5T0Y - chains L and H; structure by X-ray diffraction, 3.01 A resolution.

[Chain L]
Name: 2A10 FAB fragment light chain
From: Mus musculus
Notes: antibody fragment or engineered binder
Amino-acid sequence (212 residues; row label = number of the first residue in the row; note: 20 numbers in that range are skipped by the numbering (no residue carries them; nothing is unmodelled there)):
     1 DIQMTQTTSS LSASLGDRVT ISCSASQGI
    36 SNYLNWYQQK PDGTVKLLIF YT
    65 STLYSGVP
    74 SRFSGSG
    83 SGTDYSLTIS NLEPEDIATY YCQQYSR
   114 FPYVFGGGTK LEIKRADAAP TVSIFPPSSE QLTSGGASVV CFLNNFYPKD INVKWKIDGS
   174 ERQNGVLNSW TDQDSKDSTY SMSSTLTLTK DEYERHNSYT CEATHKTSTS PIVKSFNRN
Cystine bridges: C23-C104, C154-C214

[Chain H]
Name: 2A10 FAB fragment heavy chain
From: Mus musculus
Notes: antibody fragment or engineered binder
Amino-acid sequence (217 residues; numbered 1 to 229; 12 numbers in that range are skipped by the numbering (no residue carries them; nothing is unmodelled there); the number before each row is that of its first residue):
     1 QIQLVQSGP
    11 ELKKPGETVK ISCKASGYTF
    35 TNYGINWVKQ APGKGLKWMG WINTI
    62 TEEPTFAEEF T
    74 GRFAFSLETS ASTAYLQINN LKNEDTATYF CARGSEF
   113 GRLVYWGQGA SVTVSSAKTT APSVYPLAPV CG
   147 TGSSVTLGCL VKGYFPEPVT LTWNSGSLSS GVHTFPAVLQ SDLYTLSSSV TVTSSTWPSQ
   207 SITCNVAHPA SSTKVDKKIE PRG
Cystine bridges: C23-C104, C155-C210

[Chain L / chain H interface]
Pairs across the interface - 77 pairs, chain L then chain H:
  D1(L) with E69(H)
  N40(L) with F110(H), hydrogen bond (side chain-backbone); G113(H), hydrogen bond (side chain-backbone); R114(H)
  Y42(L) with R114(H); L115(H), hydrogen bond (side chain-backbone); W118(H)
  Q44(L) with Q44(H), hydrogen bond
  G48(L) with F103(H)
  V50(L) with W118(H)
  L52(L) with R114(H)
  F55(L) with F110(H), hydrophobic; R114(H)
  Y68(L) with R114(H); V116(H); Y117(H)
  Y103(L) with Q44(H); G49(H); L50(H)
  Q105(L) with G113(H), hydrogen bond (side chain-backbone)
  Y107(L) with F110(H); G113(H)
  F114(L) with W52(H), hydrophobic; W55(H)
  P115(L) with W52(H), hydrophobic; A68(H), hydrophobic; E69(H)
  Y116(L) with W52(H); G113(H)
  F118(L) with V42(H), hydrophobic; L50(H); W52(H), hydrophobic; L115(H), hydrophobic
  S136(L) with T152(H)
  F138(L) with L139(H); A140(H); P141(H); T152(H)
  P139(L) with R228(H), hydrogen bond (backbone-side chain)
  P140(L) with R228(H)
  S141(L) with Y137(H); P138(H), hydrogen bond (side chain-backbone)
  E143(L) with Y137(H); P138(H); K223(H), salt bridge
  Q144(L) with Y137(H); K158(H)
  S147(L) with Y137(H), hydrogen bond
  S151(L) with L156(H); K158(H)
  V153(L) with L139(H), hydrophobic
  F155(L) with G154(H); F181(H), hydrophobic; S193(H); S194(H); S195(H)
  N157(L) with H179(H); F181(H); S195(H), hydrogen bond
  N158(L) with H179(H), hydrogen bond
  L180(L) with V184(H), hydrophobic; Q186(H)
  N181(L) with V184(H)
  S182(L) with F181(H); P182(H), hydrogen bond (side chain-backbone); V184(H)
  W183(L) with P182(H)
  T184(L) with T180(H); F181(H); P182(H)
  D187(L) with H179(H)
  S194(L) with H179(H), hydrogen bond; F181(H)
  M195(L) with F181(H)
  S196(L) with F181(H); S193(H), hydrogen bond
  T200(L) with Q186(H), hydrogen bond
Also at the interface, not in a pair above, chain L (43 interface residues in all): G120, I137, K189, F229
Also at the interface, not in a pair above, chain H (45 interface residues in all): K48, K51, V136, V142, L153, S176, L185, T191, T197

[In short]
43 residues of chain L face 45 of chain H across their interface; the contacts include 14 hydrogen bonds and 1
salt bridge. Polar pairs include E143(L)-K223(H), N40(L)-F110(H) and N40(L)-G113(H).
Here chain L is 2A10 FAB fragment light chain and chain H is 2A10 FAB fragment heavy chain, both from Mus
musculus. Entry 5T0Y (2A10 Antibody FAB fragment) was determined by X-ray diffraction.
